Entry 7MWM (X-ray diffraction, 1.60 A resolution); this record covers chains A and D of the 3 polymer chains in the assembly.

[Chain A]
Molecule: Methyl-CpG-binding domain protein 2
Source organism: Homo sapiens
Reference sequence: Q9UBB5 (MBD2_HUMAN); numbering as in UniProt (aligned over 143-220)
Sequence (79 residues; each row starts with the number of its first residue):
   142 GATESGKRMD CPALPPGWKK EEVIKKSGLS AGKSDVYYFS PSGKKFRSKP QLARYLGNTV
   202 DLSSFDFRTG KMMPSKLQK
Unresolved in the structure: 216-220
Construct notes: expression tag (142); conflict Lys166 (Arg in Q9UBB5)
UniProt features mapped onto this chain:
  - modified residue: Ser181 (Phosphoserine)

[Chain D]
Molecule: 12-nt DNA strand
Sequence (12 nucleotides; row label = number of the first residue in the row):
     1 GCCAACGTTG GC
Modified residues: 5CM (5-methyl-2'-deoxy-cytidine-5'-monophosphate) at position 6

[Chain A / chain D interface]
Contacting residue pairs - 8 pairs, chain A then chain D:
  Arg188(A) with 5CM_6(D), base contact; DG7(D), hydrogen bond to the base
  Ser189(A) with DA5(D), sugar contact; 5CM_6(D), hydrogen bond to the phosphate
  Lys190(A) with DA5(D), phosphate contact
  Pro191(A) with DA5(D), phosphate contact
  Arg195(A) with 5CM_6(D), salt bridge to the phosphate
  Arg209(A) with DA4(D), salt bridge to the phosphate
Also at the interface, not in a pair above, chain A (7 interface residues in all): Gln192

[In short]
7 residues of chain A face 4 of chain D across their interface, with 2 hydrogen bonds and 2 salt bridges.
Polar pairs include Arg188(A)-DG7(D), Ser189(A)-5CM_6(D) and Arg195(A)-5CM_6(D).
Chain A is Methyl-CpG-binding domain protein 2 (Homo sapiens) and chain D is a 12-nt DNA strand; the
structure, Crystal structure of MBD2 with DNA, was determined by X-ray diffraction.
